1X6Q - chain A; structure by X-ray diffraction, 1.51 A resolution.

Chain A:
Name: Fimbrial protein
Source organism: Pseudomonas aeruginosa
UniProt: P02973 (FMPA_PSEAE); residues 29-144 here correspond to UniProt positions 35-150 (UniProt number = residue number + 6)
Amino-acid sequence (123 residues; each row starts with the number of its first residue):
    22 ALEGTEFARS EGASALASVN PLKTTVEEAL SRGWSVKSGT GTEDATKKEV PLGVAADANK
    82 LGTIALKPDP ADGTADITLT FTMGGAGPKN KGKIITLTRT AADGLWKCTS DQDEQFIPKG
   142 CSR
Unresolved in the structure: 22-24
Differences from the reference sequence: cloning artifact (22-28)
Disulfides: C129-C142

Overview:
Chain A is Fimbrial protein (Pseudomonas aeruginosa); the structure, Structure 3: cryocooled crystal structure
of the truncated pak pilin from Pseudomonas aeruginosa at 1.51A resolution, was determined by X-ray
diffraction (same publication as 1X6X, 1X6Y, 1X6P, 1X6R and 1X6Z).
